Entry 8QMA (electron microscopy, 3.50 A resolution); this record covers chains B and T of the 19 polymer chains in the assembly.

Chain B:
Name: DNA-directed RNA polymerase subunit beta''
From: Sinapis alba
UniProt: A0A6C0M829 (A0A6C0M829_SINAL); residue numbers follow UniProt; this construct covers 1-1373
Chain sequence (1373 residues; each row starts with the number of its first residue):
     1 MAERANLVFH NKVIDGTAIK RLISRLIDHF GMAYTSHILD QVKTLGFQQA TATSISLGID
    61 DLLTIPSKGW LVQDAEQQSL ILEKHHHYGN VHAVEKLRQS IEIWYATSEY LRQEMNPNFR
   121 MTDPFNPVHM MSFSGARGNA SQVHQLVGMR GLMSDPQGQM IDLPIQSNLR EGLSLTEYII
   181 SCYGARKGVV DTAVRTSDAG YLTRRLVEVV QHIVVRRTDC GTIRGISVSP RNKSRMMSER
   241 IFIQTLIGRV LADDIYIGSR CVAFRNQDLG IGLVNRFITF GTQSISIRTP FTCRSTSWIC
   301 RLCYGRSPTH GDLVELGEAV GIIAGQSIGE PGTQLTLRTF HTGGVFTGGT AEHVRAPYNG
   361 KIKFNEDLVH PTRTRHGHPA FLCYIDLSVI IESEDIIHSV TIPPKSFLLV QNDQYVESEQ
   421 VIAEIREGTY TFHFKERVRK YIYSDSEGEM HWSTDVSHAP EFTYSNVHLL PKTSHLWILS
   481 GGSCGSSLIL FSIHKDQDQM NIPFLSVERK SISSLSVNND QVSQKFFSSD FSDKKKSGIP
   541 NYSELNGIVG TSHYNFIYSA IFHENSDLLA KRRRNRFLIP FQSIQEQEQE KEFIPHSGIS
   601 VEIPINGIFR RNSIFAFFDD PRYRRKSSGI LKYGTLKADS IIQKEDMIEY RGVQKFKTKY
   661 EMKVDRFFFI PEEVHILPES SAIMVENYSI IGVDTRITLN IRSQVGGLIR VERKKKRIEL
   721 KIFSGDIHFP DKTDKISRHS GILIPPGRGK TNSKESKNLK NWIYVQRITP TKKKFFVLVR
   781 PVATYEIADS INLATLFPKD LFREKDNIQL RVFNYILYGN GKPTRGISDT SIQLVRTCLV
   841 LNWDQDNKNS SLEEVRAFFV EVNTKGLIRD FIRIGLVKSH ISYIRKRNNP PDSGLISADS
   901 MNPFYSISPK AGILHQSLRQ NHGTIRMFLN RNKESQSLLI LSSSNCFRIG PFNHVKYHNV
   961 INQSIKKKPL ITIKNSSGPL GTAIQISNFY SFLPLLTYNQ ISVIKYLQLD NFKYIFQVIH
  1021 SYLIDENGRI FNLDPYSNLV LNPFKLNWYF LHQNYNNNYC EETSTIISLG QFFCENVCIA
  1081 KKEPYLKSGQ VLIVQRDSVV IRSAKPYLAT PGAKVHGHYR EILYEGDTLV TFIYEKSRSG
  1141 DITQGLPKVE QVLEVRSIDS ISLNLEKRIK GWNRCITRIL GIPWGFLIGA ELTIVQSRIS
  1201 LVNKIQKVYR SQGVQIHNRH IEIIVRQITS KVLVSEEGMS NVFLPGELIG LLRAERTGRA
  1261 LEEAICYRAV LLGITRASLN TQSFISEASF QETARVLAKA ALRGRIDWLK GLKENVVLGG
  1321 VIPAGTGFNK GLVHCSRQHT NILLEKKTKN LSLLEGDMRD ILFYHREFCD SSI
Disordered / not traced: 1-5, 154-160, 231-238, 337-350, 426-434, 485-488, 504-557, 583-593, 619-792, 813-837, 845-851, 878-920, 953-972, 1059-1063, 1137-1148, 1330-1373
Bound ions: Zn2+: Cys-220, Cys-293, Cys-300, Cys-303

Chain T:
Name: DNA-directed RNA polymerase subunit beta'
From: Sinapis alba
Notes: EC 2.7.7.6
UniProt: A0A6C0M5W0 (A0A6C0M5W0_SINAL); numbering as in UniProt (aligned over 1-680)
Chain sequence (680 residues; row label = number of the first residue in the row):
     1 MIDRYKHQQL RIGLVSPQQI SAWATKKIPN GEIVGEVTKP YTFHYKTNKP EKDGLFCERI
    61 FGPIKSGICA CGNYRVIGDE KEDPKFCEQC GVEFVDSRIR RYQMGYIKLT CPVTHVWYLK
   121 RLPSYIANLL DKPLKELEGL VYCDFSFARP ITKKPTFLRL RGSFEYEIQS WKYSIPLFFT
   181 TQGFEIFRNR EISTGAGAIR EQLADLDLRI IIENSLVEWK QLGEEGPTGN EWEDRKIVRR
   241 KDFLVRRMEL AKHFIRTNIE PEWMVLCLLP VLPPELRPII QIEGGKLMSS DINELYRRVI
   301 YRNNTLTDLL TTSRSTPGEL VMCQEKLVQE AVDTLLDNGI RGQPMRDGHN KVYKSFSDVI
   361 EGKEGRFRET LLGKRVDYSG RSVIVVGPSL SLHRCGLPRE IAIELFQTFV IRGLIRQHLA
   421 SNIGVAKSQI REKKPIVWEI LQEVMQGHPV LLNRAPTLHR LGIQSFQPIL VEGRTICLHP
   481 LVCKGFNADF DGDQMAVHVP LSLEAQAEAR LLMFSHMNLL SPAIGDPISV PTQDMLIGLY
   541 VLTSGTRRGI CANRYNPCNR KNYQNERIYE TNYKYMKEPF FCNSYDAIGA YRQKRINLDS
   601 PLWLRWQLDQ RVIASKEVPI EVHYESFGNY HEIYAHYLIV RSVKKETLYI YIRTTVGHIS
   661 FYREIEEAIQ GFSQACSYDT
Disordered / not traced: 1, 25-100, 160-168, 279-290, 314-317, 338-354, 361-364, 374-381, 455-461, 484-493, 558-577, 678-680
From the paper describing this entry:
  - catalytic residues: Asp-489, Asp-491, Asp-493 (by similarity / conservation)

Interface between chain B and chain T:
Residue-residue contacts (153):
  Asn-6(B) with Arg-611(T)
  Leu-7(B) with Arg-611(T), hydrogen bond (backbone-side chain); Tyr-662(T); Ile-665(T), hydrophobic
  Val-8(B) with Arg-611(T); Ile-613(T), hydrophobic
  Phe-9(B) with Trp-606(T), hydrophobic; Ile-613(T); Ile-652(T), hydrophobic; Thr-654(T); His-658(T); Tyr-662(T), hydrophobic
  His-10(B) with Ile-613(T); Phe-661(T)
  Asn-11(B) with His-636(T), hydrogen bond; Arg-653(T), hydrogen bond (side chain-backbone); His-658(T)
  Lys-12(B) with Thr-543(T); Ile-613(T)
  Val-13(B) with Tyr-540(T), hydrophobic; Thr-543(T)
  Ile-14(B) with Tyr-540(T); Thr-543(T), hydrogen bond (backbone-side chain); Phe-661(T), hydrophobic
  Ile-19(B) with Val-530(T), hydrophobic; Pro-531(T), hydrophobic; Leu-536(T), hydrophobic; Leu-539(T), hydrophobic
  Lys-20(B) with Asp-526(T), salt bridge; Pro-527(T), hydrogen bond (side chain-backbone); Val-530(T)
  Ile-23(B) with Pro-527(T), hydrophobic
  Ser-24(B) with Pro-527(T)
  Ile-27(B) with Leu-520(T), hydrophobic; Pro-527(T), hydrophobic
  Met-32(B) with His-516(T), hydrogen bond (backbone-side chain); Leu-519(T), hydrophobic
  Ala-33(B) with His-516(T), hydrogen bond (backbone-side chain); Phe-672(T)
  Tyr-34(B) with Ile-669(T), hydrophobic; Phe-672(T), hydrophobic; Ser-673(T)
  Ser-36(B) with Leu-392(T); His-393(T); His-516(T), hydrogen bond; Leu-519(T)
  His-37(B) with Ala-668(T); Phe-672(T)
  Ile-38(B) with Ile-665(T), hydrophobic; Ala-668(T); Ile-669(T)
  Leu-39(B) with Leu-481(T), hydrophobic; Ser-529(T); Val-530(T), hydrophobic; Pro-531(T)
  Asp-40(B) with Ser-391(T); Leu-392(T), hydrogen bond (side chain-backbone); His-479(T), salt bridge
  Gln-41(B) with Glu-664(T), hydrogen bond; Ala-668(T)
  Val-42(B) with Pro-531(T), hydrophobic; Leu-539(T), hydrophobic; Ile-665(T), hydrophobic
  Lys-43(B) with Pro-388(T), hydrogen bond (side chain-backbone); His-479(T); Met-535(T)
  Leu-45(B) with Leu-539(T), hydrophobic; Leu-542(T), hydrophobic; Phe-661(T), hydrophobic
  Gly-46(B) with Met-535(T)
  Phe-47(B) with Pro-388(T), hydrophobic; Met-535(T), hydrophobic
  Gln-49(B) with Gly-538(T); Val-541(T); Leu-542(T)
  Thr-53(B) with Val-541(T)
  Ile-55(B) with Ile-537(T), hydrophobic
  Phe-125(B) with Arg-547(T)
  Met-130(B) with Ile-537(T); Tyr-540(T), hydrophobic; Val-541(T), hydrophobic
  Met-131(B) with Ile-537(T)
  Phe-133(B) with Tyr-540(T)
  Ser-134(B) with Leu-536(T); Ile-537(T); Tyr-540(T)
  Ala-136(B) with Gln-533(T)
  Arg-137(B) with Gln-533(T)
  Arg-217(B) with Asp-3(T), salt bridge
  Pro-308(B) with Pro-522(T), hydrophobic
  Thr-309(B) with Leu-520(T)
  Ser-327(B) with Pro-522(T); Ala-523(T)
  Gln-1215(B) with Ile-524(T)
  Ile-1216(B) with Ile-524(T), hydrophobic
  His-1217(B) with Ala-523(T), hydrogen bond (backbone-backbone); Ile-524(T)
  His-1220(B) with Pro-522(T), hydrogen bond (side chain-backbone); Ala-523(T), hydrogen bond (side chain-backbone)
  Glu-1236(B) with Trp-219(T), hydrogen bond; Lys-241(T), salt bridge
  Met-1239(B) with Leu-216(T), hydrophobic; Trp-219(T), hydrophobic
  Leu-1244(B) with Glu-249(T)
  Pro-1245(B) with Val-245(T)
  Phe-1284(B) with Leu-10(T); Ile-12(T), hydrophobic
  Ile-1285(B) with Leu-10(T), hydrophobic
  Ser-1289(B) with Phe-367(T); Arg-368(T), hydrogen bond (backbone-side chain)
  Phe-1290(B) with Arg-368(T), hydrogen bond (backbone-side chain)
  Thr-1293(B) with Ile-360(T); Phe-367(T)
  Ala-1294(B) with Trp-117(T), hydrophobic; Arg-121(T)
  Leu-1297(B) with Ile-12(T), hydrophobic
  Ala-1298(B) with Trp-117(T), hydrophobic; Tyr-118(T)
  Lys-1299(B) with Tyr-125(T)
  Ala-1300(B) with Ile-12(T), hydrophobic
  Ala-1301(B) with Ile-12(T); Gly-13(T); Leu-14(T); Tyr-118(T); Ile-259(T)
  Leu-1302(B) with Leu-14(T), hydrophobic; Tyr-118(T), hydrophobic; Tyr-125(T), hydrophobic; Phe-254(T), hydrophobic; Ile-259(T); Met-264(T), hydrophobic
  Arg-1303(B) with Glu-249(T), salt bridge; His-253(T), hydrogen bond
  Gly-1304(B) with Ile-12(T)
  Arg-1305(B) with Leu-10(T); Arg-11(T); Ile-12(T)
  Ile-1306(B) with Gln-9(T); Leu-10(T); Arg-11(T)
  Asp-1307(B) with Gln-9(T); Leu-10(T), hydrogen bond (backbone-backbone)
  Trp-1308(B) with His-7(T); Gln-8(T); Gln-9(T)
  Leu-1309(B) with Gln-8(T), hydrogen bond (backbone-backbone); Leu-10(T), hydrophobic
  Lys-1313(B) with Leu-372(T)
  Val-1317(B) with Leu-371(T)
  Leu-1318(B) with Leu-10(T), hydrophobic
  Val-1321(B) with Lys-6(T)
  Thr-1326(B) with Glu-508(T), hydrogen bond
  Asn-1329(B) with Arg-4(T), hydrogen bond (backbone-side chain)
Also at the interface, not in a pair above, chain B (88 interface residues in all): Gly-16, Leu-22, Phe-30, Thr-35, Ala-50, His-129, Glu-208, Ile-323, Asn-1241, Glu-1292, Arg-1295, Asn-1315, Val-1316
Also at the interface, not in a pair above, chain T (85 interface residues in all): Met-248, Lys-252, Thr-257, Leu-390, Pro-480, Met-517, Gly-525, Asp-534, Ser-544, Ile-659, Ser-660

Summary:
88 residues of chain B face 85 of chain T across their interface, with 22 hydrogen bonds and 5 salt bridges.
Polar contacts include Lys-20(B)/Asp-526(T), Asp-40(B)/His-479(T) and Arg-217(B)/Asp-3(T). Cys-220(B),
Cys-293(B), Cys-300(B) and Cys-303(B) coordinate Zn2+. From the paper: catalytic residues Asp-489(T),
Asp-491(T) and Asp-493(T).
Here chain B is DNA-directed RNA polymerase subunit beta'' and chain T is DNA-directed RNA polymerase subunit
beta', both from Sinapis alba. Entry 8QMA (Structure of the plastid-encoded RNA polymerase complex (PEP) from
Sinapis alba) was determined by electron microscopy.
